PDB entry 7F2F | X-ray diffraction, 2.55 A resolution | chains A and H of the 4 polymer chains in the assembly

# Chain A
Molecule: Serine-rich protein TYE7
From: Saccharomyces cerevisiae (strain ATCC 204508 / S288c)
Reference sequence: P33122 (TYE7_YEAST); residues 165-291 here = UniProt positions 165-291
Chain sequence (136 residues; each row starts with the number of its first residue):
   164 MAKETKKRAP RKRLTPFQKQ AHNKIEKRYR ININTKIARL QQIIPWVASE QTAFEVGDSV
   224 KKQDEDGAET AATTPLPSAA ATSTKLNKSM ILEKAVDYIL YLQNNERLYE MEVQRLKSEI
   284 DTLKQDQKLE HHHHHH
Unresolved in the structure: 164-176, 222-245, 291-299
Sequence notes: expression tag (164, 292-299)
Swiss-Prot annotation at these positions:
  - binding site (DNA): His185, Glu189, Arg193
  - modified residue: Thr237 (Phosphothreonine)
  - mutagenesis: His185 (H185A: Leads to unstable binding between TYE7 and DNA), Glu189 (E189A: Weakens the DNA-binding affinity; E189Q: In SGC1-1; suppresses transcriptional defect caused by a GCR1 null mutation), Lys190 (K190A: Impairs the DNA-binding), Arg191 (R191A: Does not affect the DNA-binding affinity), Arg193 (R193A: Leads to unstable binding between TYE7 and DNA), Asn197 (N197A: Weakens the DNA-binding affinity), Val210 (V210I: In SGC1-2/3/4; suppresses transcriptional defect caused by a GCR1 null mutation), Lys251 (K251A: Weakens the DNA-binding affinity)

# Chain H
Molecule: 15-nt DNA strand
Sequence (15 nucleotides; numbered 1 to 15; the number before each row is that of its first residue):
     1 GGGCACACAT GATCT

# Interface between chain A and chain H
Residue-residue contacts (7; chain A residue first):
  His185(A) - DA5(H)  base contact
  Ile188(A) - DG3(H)  sugar contact
  Ile188(A) - DC4(H)  phosphate contact
  Glu189(A) - DA5(H)  base contact
  Glu189(A) - DC6(H)  hydrogen bond to the base
  Tyr192(A) - DA5(H)  sugar contact
  Tyr192(A) - DC6(H)  hydrogen bond to the phosphate
Other interface residues (no listed pair), chain A (5 interface residues in all): Arg191
Other interface residues (no listed pair), chain H (5 interface residues in all): DA7

# In short
Chain A and chain H each contribute 5 residues to their interface; the contacts include 2 hydrogen bonds.
Polar contacts include Glu189(A)-DC6(H) and Tyr192(A)-DC6(H). From UniProt: 3 DNA-binding residues and 8
mutagenesis sites on chain A.
Chain A is Serine-rich protein TYE7 (Saccharomyces cerevisiae (strain ATCC 204508 / S288c)) and chain H is a
15-nt DNA strand; the structure, The complex of DNA with the C-terminal domain of TYE7 from Saccharomyces
cerevisiae, was determined by X-ray diffraction.
